PDB entry 6AYN | X-ray diffraction, 2.48 A resolution | chains B and F of the 3 polymer chains in the assembly

# Chain B
Molecule: Cetuximab Fab heavy chain
From: Mus musculus
Reference sequence: S6B291 (S6B291_HUMAN); residues 108-221 here correspond to UniProt positions 125-238 (UniProt number = residue number + 17)
Chain sequence (221 residues; row label = number of the first residue in the row):
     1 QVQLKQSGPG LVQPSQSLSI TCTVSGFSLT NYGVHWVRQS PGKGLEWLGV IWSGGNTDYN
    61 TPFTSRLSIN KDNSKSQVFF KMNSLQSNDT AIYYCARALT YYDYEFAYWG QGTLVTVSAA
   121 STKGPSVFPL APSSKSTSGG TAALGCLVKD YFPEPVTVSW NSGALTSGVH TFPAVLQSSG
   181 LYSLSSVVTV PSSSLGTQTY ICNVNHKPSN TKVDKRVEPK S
Unresolved in the structure: 221
Cystine bridges: C22-C95, C146-C202
Sequence notes: conflict A119 (Ser136 in S6B291)

# Chain F
Molecule: Cyclic meditope
Chain sequence (11 residues; numbered 1 to 11; the number before each row is that of its first residue):
     1 XQFDLSTXRL K
Glycans and other covalent adducts: covalent link 011_1-K11
Modified positions: 011 (7-aminoheptanoic acid) at position 1; C4G (N~5~-[N-(3-aminopropyl)carbamimidoyl]-L-ornithine) at position 8

# How chain B and chain F interact
Pairs across the interface (14):
  Q39(B) with F3(F); L5(F)
  S40(B) with F3(F)
  P41(B) with Q2(F); F3(F); L5(F)
  T90(B) with L5(F)
  I92(B) with L5(F); C4G_8(F)
  Y94(B) with C4G_8(F)
  Q111(B) with C4G_8(F)
  G112(B) with C4G_8(F)
  E154(B) with S6(F), hydrogen bond
  P173(B) with T7(F)
Also at the interface, not in a pair above, chain B (13 interface residues in all): A91, L114, A174

# Summary
13 residues of chain B face 6 of chain F across their interface; the contacts include 1 hydrogen bond. Its one
hydrogen-bonded contact is E154(B)-S6(F).
Here chain B is Cetuximab Fab heavy chain (Mus musculus) and chain F is Cyclic meditope. Entry 6AYN (Structure
of cetuximab with aminoheptanoic acid-linked N-(3-aminopropyl)-L-arginine meditope variant) was determined by
X-ray diffraction together with 6AU5, 6AXP, 6AZK and 6AZL from the same study.
